Entry 1XVB (X-ray diffraction, 1.80 A resolution); this record covers chains A and D of the 6 polymer chains in the assembly.

== Chain A ==
Molecule: Methane monooxygenase component A alpha chain
Organism: Methylococcus capsulatus
Notes: EC 1.14.13.25
UniProtKB: P22869 (MEMA_METCA); residue numbers follow UniProt; this construct covers 1-527
Sequence (527 residues; each row starts with the number of its first residue):
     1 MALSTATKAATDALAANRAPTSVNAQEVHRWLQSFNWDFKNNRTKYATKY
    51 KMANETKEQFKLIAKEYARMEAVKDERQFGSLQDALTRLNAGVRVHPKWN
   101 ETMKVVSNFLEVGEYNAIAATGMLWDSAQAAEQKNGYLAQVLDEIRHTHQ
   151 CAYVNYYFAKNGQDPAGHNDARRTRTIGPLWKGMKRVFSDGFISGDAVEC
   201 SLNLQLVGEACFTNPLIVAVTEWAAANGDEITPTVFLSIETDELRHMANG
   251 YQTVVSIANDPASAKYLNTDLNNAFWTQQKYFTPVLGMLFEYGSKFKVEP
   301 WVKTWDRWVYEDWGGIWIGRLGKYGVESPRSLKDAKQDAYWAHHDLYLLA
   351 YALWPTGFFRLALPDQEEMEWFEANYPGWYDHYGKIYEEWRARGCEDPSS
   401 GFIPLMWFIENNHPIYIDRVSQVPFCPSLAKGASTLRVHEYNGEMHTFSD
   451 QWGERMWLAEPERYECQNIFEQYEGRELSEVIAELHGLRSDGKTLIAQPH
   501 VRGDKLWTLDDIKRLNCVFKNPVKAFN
Unresolved in the structure: 1-17
Bound ions: Fe ion site 1: Glu114, Glu144, His147 (together with 6-bromohexan-1-ol); Fe ion site 2: Glu144, Glu209, Glu243, His246 (together with 6-bromohexan-1-ol)
Ligand contacts:
  - 1-bromobutane (BBU): Arg489, Ser490, Asp491, Thr494, Leu506
  - 6-bromohexan-1-ol (BHL), molecule 1: Lys98, Glu101, Thr102, Val105, Leu180, Val285, Met288, Leu289, Tyr292, Gly293, Tyr347, Phe359, Arg360, Leu361
  - 6-bromohexan-1-ol (BHL), molecule 2: Val105, Val106, Phe109, Met184, Phe188, Phe212, Leu216, Gln278, Tyr281, Phe282, Val285, Leu289
  - 6-bromohexan-1-ol (BHL), molecule 3: Gly113, Glu114, Ala117, Glu144, His147, Phe188, Phe192, Leu204, Gly208, Glu209, Phe212, Thr213, Leu216, Ile217, Glu243, His246
  - 6-bromohexan-1-ol (BHL), molecule 4: Leu405, Phe408, Ile409, His413, Pro414, Ile415, Phe470, Cys517, Val518, Phe519
Curated features (UniProtKB/Swiss-Prot):
  - active site: Cys151
  - binding site (Fe cation): Glu114, Glu144, His147, Glu209, Glu243, His246

== Chain D ==
Molecule: Methane monooxygenase component A beta chain
Organism: Methylococcus capsulatus
Notes: EC 1.14.13.25
Sequence (389 residues; row label = number of the first residue in the row):
     1 MSMLGERRRGLTDPEMAAVILKALPEAPLDGNNKMGYFVTPRWKRLTEYE
    51 ALTVYAQPNADWIAGGLDWGDWTQKFHGGRPSWGNETTELRTVDWFKHRD
   101 PLRRWHAPYVKDKAEEWRYTDRFLQGYSADGQIRAMNPTWRDEFINRYWG
   151 AFLFNEYGLFNAHSQGAREALSDVTRVSLAFWGFDKIDIAQMIQLERGFL
   201 AKIVPGFDESTAVPKAEWTNGEVYKSARLAVEGLWQEVFDWNESAFSVHA
   251 VYDALFGQFVRREFFQRLAPRFGDNLTPFFINQAQTYFQIAKQGVQDLYY
   301 NCLGDDPEFSDYNRTVMRNWTGKWLEPTIAALRDFMGLFAKLPAGTTDKE
   351 EITASLYRVVDDWIEDYASRIDFKADRDQIVKAVLAGLK
Unresolved in the structure: 1
Ligand contacts:
  - 1-bromopropane (3BR), molecule 1: Leu102, Gln289, Ile290, Gln293
  - 1-bromopropane (3BR), molecule 2: Arg122, Gln125, Gly126, Ala129

== How chain A and chain D interact ==
Pairs across the interface (10; chain A residue first):
  Arg18(A) - Asp362(D)  salt bridge
  Arg18(A) - Asp366(D)  salt bridge
  Glu76(A) - Lys111(D)  salt bridge
  Arg88(A) - Arg9(D)
  Leu89(A) - Arg9(D)
  Asn90(A) - Met3(D)
  Asn90(A) - Leu4(D)
  Val93(A) - Met3(D)  hydrophobic
  Arg94(A) - Leu4(D)
  Arg94(A) - Thr12(D)  hydrogen bond (side chain-backbone)
Interface residues without a listed pair, chain A (8 interface residues in all): Gln163
Interface residues without a listed pair, chain D (11 interface residues in all): Leu11, Asp13, Pro14, Glu365

== Overview ==
Chain A and chain D form an interface of 8 and 11 residues respectively, with 1 hydrogen bond and 3 salt
bridges. Polar pairs include Arg18(A)-Asp362(D), Arg18(A)-Asp366(D) and Glu76(A)-Lys111(D). Ligands of chain
A: 4 copies of 6-bromohexan-1-ol and 1-bromobutane. Ligands of chain D: 1-bromopropane.
Here chain A is Methane monooxygenase component A alpha chain and chain D is Methane monooxygenase component A
beta chain, both from Methylococcus capsulatus. Entry 1XVB (soluble methane monooxygenase hydroxylase:
6-bromohexanol soaked structure) was determined by X-ray diffraction (same publication as 1XU3, 1XU5, 1XVC,
1XVD, 1XVE, 1XVF and 1XVG).
